1J5O - chains B and H of the 6 polymer chains in the assembly; structure by X-ray diffraction, 3.50 A resolution.

== Chain B ==
Name: Reverse transcriptase
From: Human immunodeficiency virus 1
Notes: EC 2.7.7.49
Reference sequence: P03366 (POL_HV1B1); residues 1-430 here correspond to UniProt positions 168-597 (UniProt number = residue number + 167)
Sequence (430 residues; numbered 1 to 430; the number before each row is that of its first residue):
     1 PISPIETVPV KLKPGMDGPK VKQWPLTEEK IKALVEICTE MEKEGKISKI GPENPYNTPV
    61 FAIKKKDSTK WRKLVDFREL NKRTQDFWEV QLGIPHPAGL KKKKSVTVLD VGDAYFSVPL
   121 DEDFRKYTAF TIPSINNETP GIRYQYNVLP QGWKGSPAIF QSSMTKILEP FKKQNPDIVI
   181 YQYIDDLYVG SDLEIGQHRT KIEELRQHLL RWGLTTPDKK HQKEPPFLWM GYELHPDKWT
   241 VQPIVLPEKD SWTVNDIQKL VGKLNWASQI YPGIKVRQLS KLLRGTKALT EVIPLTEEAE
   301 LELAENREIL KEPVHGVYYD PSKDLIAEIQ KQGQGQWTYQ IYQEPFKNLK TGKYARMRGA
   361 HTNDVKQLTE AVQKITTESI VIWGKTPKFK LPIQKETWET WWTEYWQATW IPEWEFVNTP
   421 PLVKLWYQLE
Differences from the reference sequence: engineered mutation I184 (Met351 in P03366), S280 (Cys447 in P03366)

== Chain H ==
Name: Antibody (heavy chain)
From: Mus musculus
Notes: fragment: fab28; antibody fragment or engineered binder
Sequence (220 residues; row label = number of the first residue in the row):
     1 QITLKESGPG IVQPSQPFRL TCTFSGFSLS TSGIGVTWIR QPSGKGLEWL ATIWWDDDNR
    61 YNPSLKSRLT VSKDTSNNQA FLNMMTVETA DTAIYYCAQS AITSVTDSAM DHWGQGTSVT
   121 VSSAATTPPS VYPLAPGSAA QTNSMVTLGC LVKGYFPEPV TVTWNSGSLS SGVHTFPAVL
   181 QSDLYTLSSS VTVPSSTWPS ETVTCNVAHP ASSTKVDKKI
Disulfide bonds: C22-C97, C150-C205

== Chain B / chain H interface ==
Pairs across the interface (17):
  R199(B) - S32(H)
  K223(B) - R60(H)
  E224(B) - W54(H)
  E224(B) - I102(H)
  E224(B) - S108(H)  hydrogen bond
  F227(B) - I102(H)  hydrophobic
  F227(B) - S104(H)
  F227(B) - V105(H)
  F227(B) - T106(H)
  F227(B) - D107(H)
  F227(B) - S108(H)
  W229(B) - S32(H)
  M230(B) - I102(H)  hydrophobic
  M230(B) - T103(H)
  M230(B) - S104(H)
  M230(B) - V105(H)  hydrophobic
  G231(B) - V105(H)
Other interface residues (no listed pair), chain B (9 interface residues in all): Q222, P226
Other interface residues (no listed pair), chain H (12 interface residues in all): G33, W55

== Overview ==
9 residues of chain B face 12 of chain H across their interface, with 1 hydrogen bond. Its one hydrogen-bonded
contact is E224(B)-S108(H).
Chain B is Reverse transcriptase (Human immunodeficiency virus 1) and chain H is Antibody (heavy chain) (Mus
musculus); the structure, Crystal structure of met184ile mutant of HIV-1 reverse transcriptase in complex with
double stranded DNA template-primer, was determined by X-ray diffraction (same publication as 1QE1).
